Entry 1DXR (X-ray diffraction, 2.00 A resolution); this record covers chains L and M of the 4 polymer chains in the assembly.

# Chain L
Name: Photosynthetic reaction center L subunit
Organism: Rhodopseudomonas viridis
Reference sequence: P06009 (RCEL_RHOVI); residues 1-273 here = UniProt positions 1-273
Amino-acid sequence (273 residues; numbered 1 to 273; the number before each row is that of its first residue):
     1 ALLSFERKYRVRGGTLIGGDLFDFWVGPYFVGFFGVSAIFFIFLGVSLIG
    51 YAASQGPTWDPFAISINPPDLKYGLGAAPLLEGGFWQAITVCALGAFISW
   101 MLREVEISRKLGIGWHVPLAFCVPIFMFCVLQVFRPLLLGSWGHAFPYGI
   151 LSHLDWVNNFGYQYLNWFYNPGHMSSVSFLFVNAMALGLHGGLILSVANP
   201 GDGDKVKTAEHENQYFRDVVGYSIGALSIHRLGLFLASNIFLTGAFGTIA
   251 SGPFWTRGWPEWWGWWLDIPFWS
Differences from the reference sequence: engineered mutation F168 (His in P06009)
Ion coordination: bacteriochlorophyll b Mg site 1 near H153 (its only coordinating residue here); bacteriochlorophyll b Mg site 2 near H173 (its only coordinating residue here); Fe2+: H190, H230 (shared with H217(M), E232(M), H264(M) of chain M)
Residues lining bound ligands:
  - bacteriochlorophyll b (BCB), molecule 1: V46, I49, F97, F128, L131, F146, I150, L151, H153, L154, W156, V157
  - bacteriochlorophyll b (BCB), molecule 2: F97, F121, P124, I125, M127, F128, L131, V157, N158, F160, G161, Y162, W167, F168, N170, G172, H173, S176, V177, L180, F181, I240, F241, G244, A245, G247, T248
  - bacteriochlorophyll b (BCB), molecule 3: V157, Y162, F168, F181
  - bacteriochlorophyll b (BCB), molecule 4: F168, H173, M174, V177, S178, F181, V182, M185, V220, Y222
  - bacteriopheophytin b (BPB), molecule 1: F41, I42, G45, I49, I89, C92, A93, A96, F97, W100, E104, V117, A120, F121, V123, P124, F128, F146, P147, Y148, G149, I150, H153, A237, S238, F241
  - bacteriopheophytin b (BPB), molecule 2: F181, A184, M185, L189, F216, V219, V220
  - menaquinone-9 (MQ9): V26, Y29, F30, V31, G35, I39, I42, F43, V46, W100, R103
  - MST (2-t-butylamino-4-ethylamino-6-methylthio-S-triazine): A186, L189, H190, L193, E212, N213, F216, V220, Y222, S223, I224, G225, A226, I229, L232

# Chain M
Name: Photosynthetic reaction center M subunit
Organism: Rhodopseudomonas viridis
Reference sequence: P06010 (RCEM_RHOVI); numbering as in UniProt (aligned over 1-323)
Amino-acid sequence (323 residues; numbered 1 to 323; the number before each row is that of its first residue):
     1 ADYQTIYTQIQARGPHITVSGEWGDNDRVGKPFYSYWLGKIGDAQIGPIY
    51 LGASGIAAFAFGSTAILIILFNMAAEVHFDPLQFFRQFFWLGLYPPKAQY
   101 GMGIPPLHDGGWWLMAGLFMTLSLGSWWIRVYSRARALGLGTHIAWNFAA
   151 AIFFVLCIGCIHPTLVGSWSEGVPFGIWPHIDWLTAFSIRYGNFYYCPWH
   201 GFSIGFAYGCGLLFAAHGATILAVARFGGDREIEQITDRGTAVERAALFW
   251 RWTIGFNATIESVHRWGWFFSLMVMVSASVGILLTGTFVDNWYLWCVKHG
   301 AAPDYPAYLPATPDPASLPGAPK
Ion coordination: bacteriochlorophyll b Mg site 1 near H180 (its only coordinating residue here); bacteriochlorophyll b Mg site 2 near H200 (its only coordinating residue here); Fe2+: H217, E232, H264 (shared with H190(L), H230(L) of chain L)
Residues lining bound ligands:
  - bacteriochlorophyll b (BCB), molecule 1: G62, A65, I66, I69, M120, L124, F148, A151, I152, F154, V155, I158, W183, L184, T185, F187, S188, N193, F194, Y195, W199, H200, S203, I204, A207, Y208, V274, M275, A278, G281, I282
  - bacteriochlorophyll b (BCB), molecule 2: M120, F154, V155, I158, V173, I177, W178, H180, I181, W183, L184
  - bacteriochlorophyll b (BCB), molecule 3: Y195, G201, I204, G205, Y208, G209, L212, F270
  - bacteriopheophytin b (BPB), molecule 1: A58, F59, G62, S63, I66, S123, L124, W127, V131, I144, N147, F148, A151, S271, V274, M275
  - bacteriopheophytin b (BPB), molecule 2: Y208, G211, L212, A215, A216, W250, T253, I254
  - menaquinone-9 (MQ9): L212, L213, A216, H217, T220, V243, A246, A247, W250, I254, F256, N257, A258, T259, I260, V263, W266, F270
  - 15-cis-1,2-dihydroneurosporene (NS5): I66, I69, L70, F88, W113, L114, G117, L118, M120, T121, V155, I158, G159, C160, W169, V173, P174, F175, G176, I177, H180

# How chain L and chain M interact
Residue-residue contacts (197):
  L3(L) with L248(M), hydrophobic; R251(M); N257(M)
  F5(L) with R239(M); E244(M); L248(M), hydrophobic
  E6(L) with L248(M); R251(M), salt bridge; W252(M), hydrogen bond
  K8(L) with E244(M), salt bridge
  Y9(L) with T241(M), hydrogen bond; E244(M), hydrogen bond; R245(M); L248(M), hydrophobic; W252(M)
  R10(L) with W252(M)
  W25(L) with W252(M)
  P28(L) with R251(M); W252(M); G255(M)
  Y29(L) with W252(M); I254(M); G255(M)
  F30(L) with W252(M), hydrogen bond (backbone-backbone)
  D60(L) with G300(M); A301(M)
  F62(L) with A301(M)
  D70(L) with Y308(M)
  W100(L) with T253(M)
  R103(L) with W252(M), hydrogen bond (side chain-backbone); T253(M), hydrogen bond (side chain-backbone)
  E104(L) with F249(M); T253(M)
  I107(L) with F249(M), hydrophobic; W252(M); T253(M)
  S108(L) with F249(M)
  K110(L) with W252(M)
  L111(L) with R245(M), hydrogen bond (backbone-side chain); F249(M); W252(M), hydrophobic
  G112(L) with F227(M)
  I113(L) with A223(M); V224(M), hydrophobic; F227(M), hydrophobic; R245(M); F249(M), hydrophobic
  G114(L) with A223(M), hydrogen bond (backbone-backbone)
  H116(L) with T5(M), hydrogen bond; A219(M); L222(M); A223(M)
  V117(L) with A219(M); T220(M); F249(M), hydrophobic; W250(M), hydrophobic
  L151(L) with A301(M); P303(M)
  S152(L) with Y305(M)
  L154(L) with Y195(M)
  D155(L) with Y196(M), hydrogen bond; P303(M); Y305(M), hydrogen bond
  V157(L) with Y195(M)
  N158(L) with N193(M); Y195(M)
  Y162(L) with T185(M)
  N166(L) with D182(M)
  F168(L) with I181(M), hydrophobic; L184(M), hydrophobic; T185(M)
  Y169(L) with W178(M), hydrophobic; I181(M), hydrophobic; D182(M), hydrogen bond
  M174(L) with W178(M), hydrophobic
  L180(L) with A207(M)
  N183(L) with C210(M); G211(M), hydrogen bond (side chain-backbone); F214(M)
  A184(L) with S271(M), hydrogen bond (backbone-side chain)
  A186(L) with F214(M)
  L187(L) with C210(M); L213(M), hydrophobic; F214(M); G267(M)
  G188(L) with N147(M); W268(M); S271(M)
  L189(L) with I144(M), hydrophobic
  H190(L) with F214(M); H217(M), hydrogen bond; E232(M), salt bridge; H264(M), hydrogen bond
  G191(L) with H264(M)
  G192(L) with H143(M); I144(M); W268(M)
  L193(L) with I144(M)
  I194(L) with E232(M); I233(M); I236(M), hydrophobic; H264(M)
  L195(L) with H143(M); E261(M); R265(M)
  S196(L) with L140(M); G141(M), hydrogen bond (backbone-backbone); H143(M)
  V197(L) with L140(M), hydrophobic; I233(M), hydrophobic
  A198(L) with I236(M), hydrophobic
  N199(L) with G141(M); H143(M); E261(M), hydrogen bond; R265(M), hydrogen bond
  P200(L) with R136(M), hydrogen bond (backbone-side chain); G139(M); G141(M)
  V206(L) with I233(M), hydrophobic
  K207(L) with L138(M); G139(M), hydrogen bond (side chain-backbone); L140(M); I233(M)
  E210(L) with V19(M)
  H211(L) with V19(M); L138(M)
  E212(L) with I233(M)
  Q214(L) with I17(M); T18(M); V19(M); R28(M), hydrogen bond; L138(M)
  Y215(L) with V131(M), hydrogen bond (side chain-backbone); R134(M); A135(M); L138(M), hydrophobic; L140(M), hydrophobic; I144(M), hydrophobic
  R217(L) with D43(M), salt bridge; Q45(M); G47(M); P48(M); I49(M)
  D218(L) with R28(M), salt bridge; I49(M); Y50(M), hydrogen bond (backbone-backbone); R130(M), hydrogen bond (backbone-side chain); R134(M), salt bridge
  V219(L) with W127(M); R130(M), hydrogen bond (backbone-side chain); R134(M)
  V220(L) with I49(M)
  G221(L) with I46(M); G47(M), hydrogen bond (backbone-backbone); I49(M)
  Y222(L) with L38(M); G42(M); D43(M), hydrogen bond (side chain-backbone); Q45(M)
  S223(L) with D43(M)
  I224(L) with G42(M); D43(M), hydrogen bond (backbone-backbone)
  A226(L) with D230(M)
  L227(L) with Q4(M); L222(M), hydrophobic; A225(M), hydrophobic; D230(M)
  S228(L) with I41(M), hydrogen bond (side chain-backbone); G42(M)
  I229(L) with F214(M)
  H230(L) with H217(M), hydrogen bond; G218(M); I221(M); E232(M), salt bridge
  R231(L) with Q4(M), hydrogen bond (side chain-backbone); T5(M), hydrogen bond (side chain-backbone); I6(M), hydrogen bond (side chain-backbone); Y7(M); I41(M), hydrogen bond (side chain-backbone); L222(M)
  G233(L) with F214(M)
  L234(L) with A215(M); L222(M), hydrophobic
  A237(L) with G211(M); A215(M), hydrophobic
  W263(L) with W90(M), hydrophobic; W178(M)
  W266(L) with F85(M); R86(M), hydrogen bond (side chain-backbone)
  L267(L) with R86(M), hydrogen bond (backbone-side chain); W90(M), hydrophobic
  F271(L) with L82(M), hydrophobic
  W272(L) with L82(M), hydrophobic; Q83(M), hydrogen bond (backbone-side chain); F85(M), hydrophobic; R86(M), hydrogen bond (backbone-side chain)
  S273(L) with R86(M)
Interface residues without a listed pair, chain L (91 interface residues in all): S4, A63, P118, A120, F216, G225, I240
Interface residues without a listed pair, chain M (94 interface residues in all): I189, Y208, A216, T237, A247, A302

# Overview
The interface between chain L and chain M involves 91 residues on one side and 94 on the other, with 39
hydrogen bonds and 7 salt bridges. Polar contacts include E6(L)-R251(M), K8(L)-E244(M) and H190(L)-E232(M).
Chain L is Photosynthetic reaction center L subunit and chain M is Photosynthetic reaction center M subunit,
both from Rhodopseudomonas viridis; the structure, Photosynthetic reaction center from Rhodopseudomonas
viridis - His L168 Phe mutant (terbutryn complex), was determined by X-ray diffraction.
